PDB entry 7TC7 | electron microscopy, 2.90 A resolution | chains E and B of the 6 polymer chains in the assembly

# Chain E
Name: Methane monooxygenase component A alpha chain
From: Methylococcus capsulatus
Notes: EC 1.14.13.25
UniProtKB: P22869 (MEMA_METCA); residues 1-527 here = UniProt positions 1-527
Sequence (527 residues; each row starts with the number of its first residue):
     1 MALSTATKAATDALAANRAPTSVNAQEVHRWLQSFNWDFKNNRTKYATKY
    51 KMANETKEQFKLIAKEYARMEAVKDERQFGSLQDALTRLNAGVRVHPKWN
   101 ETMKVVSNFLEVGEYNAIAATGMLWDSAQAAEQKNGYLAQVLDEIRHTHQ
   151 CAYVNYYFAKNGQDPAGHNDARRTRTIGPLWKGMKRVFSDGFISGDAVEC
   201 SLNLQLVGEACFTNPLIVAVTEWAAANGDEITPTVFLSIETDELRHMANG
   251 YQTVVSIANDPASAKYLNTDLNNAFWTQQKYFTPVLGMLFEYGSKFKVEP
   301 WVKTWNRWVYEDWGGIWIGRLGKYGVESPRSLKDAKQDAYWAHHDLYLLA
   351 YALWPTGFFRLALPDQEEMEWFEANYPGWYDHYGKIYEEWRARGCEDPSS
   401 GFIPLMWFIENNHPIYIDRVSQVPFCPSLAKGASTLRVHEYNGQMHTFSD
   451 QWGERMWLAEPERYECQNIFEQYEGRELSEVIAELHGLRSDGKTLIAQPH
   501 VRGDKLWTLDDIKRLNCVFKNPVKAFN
Unresolved in the structure: 1-15, 527
Metal / ion sites: Fe ion site 1: E114, E144, H147; Fe ion site 2: E144, E209, H246
Swiss-Prot annotation at these positions:
  - active site: C151
  - binding site (Fe cation): E114, E144, H147, E209, E243, H246

# Chain B
Name: Methane monooxygenase component A beta chain
From: Methylococcus capsulatus
Notes: EC 1.14.13.25
UniProtKB: P18798 (MEMB_METCA); residue numbers follow UniProt; this construct covers 1-389
Sequence (389 residues; row label = number of the first residue in the row):
     1 MSMLGERRRGLTDPEMAAVILKALPEAPLDGNNKMGYFVTPRWKRLTEYE
    51 ALTVYAQPNADWIAGGLDWGDWTQKFHGGRPSWGNETTELRTVDWFKHRD
   101 PLRRWHAPYVKDKAEEWRYTDRFLQGYSADGQIRAMNPTWRDEFINRYWG
   151 AFLFNEYGLFNAHSQGAREALSDVTRVSLAFWGFDKIDIAQMIQLERGFL
   201 AKIVPGFDESTAVPKAEWTNGEVYKSARLAVEGLWQEVFDWNESAFSVHA
   251 VYDALFGQFVRREFFQRLAPRFGDNLTPFFINQAQTYFQIAKQGVQDLYY
   301 NCLGDDPEFSDYNRTVMRNWTGKWLEPTIAALRDFMGLFAKLPAGTTDKE
   351 EITASLYRVVDDWIEDYASRIDFKADRDQIVKAVLAGLK
Unresolved in the structure: 1-5

# How chain E and chain B interact
Contacting residue pairs (12):
  A16(E) with R262(B); Q289(B); K292(B); D362(B); E365(B); D366(B), hydrogen bond (backbone-side chain)
  N17(E) with D362(B); E365(B)
  R88(E) with R9(B)
  L89(E) with R9(B); L11(B), hydrophobic
  R94(E) with T12(B)

# In short
Chain E and chain B form an interface of 5 and 9 residues respectively, with 1 hydrogen bond. Its one
hydrogen-bonded contact is A16(E)-D366(B). UniProt lists active-site residue C151(E) and 6 Fe cation-binding
residues on chain E.
Chain E is Methane monooxygenase component A alpha chain and chain B is Methane monooxygenase component A beta
chain, both from Methylococcus capsulatus; the structure, Cryo-EM structure of methane monooxygenase
hydroxylase (by quantifoil), was determined by electron microscopy (same publication as 7TC8).
